Entry 4F1W (X-ray diffraction, 1.36 A resolution); this record covers chains A and B.

== Chain A (and B) ==
Name: 5'-methylthioadenosine/S-adenosylhomocysteine nucleosidase
From: Salmonella enterica subsp. enterica serovar Choleraesuis
Notes: EC 3.2.2.9; chain B of this document is another copy of the same molecule, construct and numbering; everything in this record applies to it too
UniProtKB: E8NLP5 (E8NLP5_SALET); residues 1-232 here = UniProt positions 1-232
Chain sequence (248 residues; numbered -15 to 232; the number before each row is that of its first residue; numbers below 1 keep their minus sign (Met-15 is residue -15)):
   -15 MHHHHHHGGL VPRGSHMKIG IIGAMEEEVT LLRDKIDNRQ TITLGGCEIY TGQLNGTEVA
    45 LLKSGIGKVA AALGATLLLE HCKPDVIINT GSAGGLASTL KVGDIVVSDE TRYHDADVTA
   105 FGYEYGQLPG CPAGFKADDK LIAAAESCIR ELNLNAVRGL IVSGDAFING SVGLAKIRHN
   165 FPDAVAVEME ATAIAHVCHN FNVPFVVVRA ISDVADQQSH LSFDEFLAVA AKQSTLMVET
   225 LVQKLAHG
Not modelled in the structure: -15 to 0, 232 (chain B: -15 to -2)
Construct notes: initiating methionine (-15); expression tag (-14 to 0)
From the paper describing this entry:
  - binding site for adenine: Ser76, Ala77, Gly78, Ala150, Phe151, Ile152, Val171, Glu172, Ser196, Asp197, Ala199
  - binding site for triethylene glycol: Met9, Val102, Phe105, Phe151, Phe207, Asp208
  - conformationally variable residues (helix shift, loop rearrangement): Glu12, Phe151, Ile152, Asp197
  - catalytic residues: Glu12 (proposed by the authors, not directly observed)
  - catalytic residues: Asp197 (citing earlier work)

== Interface between chain A and chain B ==
Contacting residue pairs - 60 pairs, chain A then chain B:
  Leu28(A) - Glu64(B)
  Gly29(A) - Asn184(B)  hydrogen bond (backbone-side chain)
  Gly29(A) - Phe185(B)
  Gly30(A) - Asn184(B)
  Ile50(A) - Leu112(B)
  Ile50(A) - Pro113(B)
  Lys52(A) - Lys52(B)
  Lys52(A) - Val53(B)
  Lys52(A) - Asp149(B)  salt bridge
  Val53(A) - Lys52(B)
  Val53(A) - Ala56(B)  hydrophobic
  Val53(A) - Tyr97(B)
  Val53(A) - Ala177(B)  hydrophobic
  Val53(A) - His180(B)
  Ala54(A) - His180(B)
  Ala56(A) - Val53(B)  hydrophobic
  Leu57(A) - Thr60(B)
  Leu57(A) - Asn184(B)
  Thr60(A) - Leu57(B)
  Thr60(A) - Thr60(B)
  Leu61(A) - Thr60(B)
  Leu61(A) - Glu64(B)
  Glu64(A) - Leu28(B)
  Glu64(A) - Leu61(B)
  Glu64(A) - Glu64(B)
  Glu64(A) - His65(B)  salt bridge
  His65(A) - Glu64(B)  salt bridge
  Tyr97(A) - Val53(B)
  Asp99(A) - Asp149(B)
  Ala100(A) - Asp149(B)
  Asp101(A) - Asp149(B)  hydrogen bond (backbone-backbone)
  Asp101(A) - Ala150(B)
  Asp101(A) - Phe151(B)  hydrogen bond (backbone-backbone)
  Val102(A) - Met173(B)  hydrophobic
  Ala104(A) - Asn153(B)
  Ala104(A) - His204(B)
  Phe105(A) - Phe151(B)  hydrophobic
  Phe105(A) - His204(B)
  Phe105(A) - Phe207(B)  hydrophobic
  Phe105(A) - Asp208(B)
  Leu112(A) - Asp149(B)
  Pro113(A) - Ile50(B)  hydrophobic
  Asp149(A) - Lys52(B)  salt bridge
  Asp149(A) - Asp99(B)
  Asp149(A) - Ala100(B)
  Asp149(A) - Asp101(B)  hydrogen bond (backbone-backbone)
  Asp149(A) - Leu112(B)
  Ala150(A) - Asp99(B)
  Ala150(A) - Asp101(B)
  Phe151(A) - Asp101(B)  hydrogen bond (backbone-backbone)
  Phe151(A) - Phe105(B)  hydrophobic
  Met173(A) - Val102(B)  hydrophobic
  Ala177(A) - Val53(B)  hydrophobic
  His180(A) - Val53(B)
  Asn184(A) - Gly29(B)
  Asn184(A) - Gly30(B)
  Phe185(A) - Leu28(B)  hydrophobic
  Phe185(A) - Gly29(B)
  Phe185(A) - Leu57(B)  hydrophobic
  Phe185(A) - Leu61(B)  hydrophobic
Also at the interface, not in a pair above, chain A (32 interface residues in all): Gly51, Val181
Also at the interface, not in a pair above, chain B (36 interface residues in all): Gly51, Ala54, Ala104, Val181

== Overview ==
Chain A and chain B form an interface of 32 and 36 residues respectively; the contacts include 5 hydrogen
bonds and 4 salt bridges. Polar pairs include Lys52(A)-Asp149(B), Glu64(A)-His65(B) and Gly29(A)-Asn184(B).
From the paper: catalytic residues Glu12(A) and Asp197(A); a binding site for adenine at Ser76(A), Ala77(A)
and Gly78(A) among others.
Chain A and chain B are both 5'-methylthioadenosine/S-adenosylhomocysteine nucleosidase (Salmonella enterica
subsp. enterica serovar Choleraesuis); the structure, Crystal structure of
5'-methylthioadenosine/S-adenosylhomocysteine nucleosidase from Salmonella enterica with Adenine, was
determined by X-ray diffraction (same publication as 4F2P, 4F2W, 4F3C and 4F3K).
